Entry 7AI5 (electron microscopy, 4.40 A resolution (low resolution: residue-level contacts below are approximate; hydrogen-bond / salt-bridge calls are withheld)); this record covers chains A and D of the 4 polymer chains in the assembly.

# Chain A
Molecule: DNA mismatch repair protein MutS
Source organism: Escherichia coli
Reference sequence: A0A037YGY1 (A0A037YGY1_ECOLX); residues 1-853 here = UniProt positions 1-853
Sequence (853 residues; row label = number of the first residue in the row):
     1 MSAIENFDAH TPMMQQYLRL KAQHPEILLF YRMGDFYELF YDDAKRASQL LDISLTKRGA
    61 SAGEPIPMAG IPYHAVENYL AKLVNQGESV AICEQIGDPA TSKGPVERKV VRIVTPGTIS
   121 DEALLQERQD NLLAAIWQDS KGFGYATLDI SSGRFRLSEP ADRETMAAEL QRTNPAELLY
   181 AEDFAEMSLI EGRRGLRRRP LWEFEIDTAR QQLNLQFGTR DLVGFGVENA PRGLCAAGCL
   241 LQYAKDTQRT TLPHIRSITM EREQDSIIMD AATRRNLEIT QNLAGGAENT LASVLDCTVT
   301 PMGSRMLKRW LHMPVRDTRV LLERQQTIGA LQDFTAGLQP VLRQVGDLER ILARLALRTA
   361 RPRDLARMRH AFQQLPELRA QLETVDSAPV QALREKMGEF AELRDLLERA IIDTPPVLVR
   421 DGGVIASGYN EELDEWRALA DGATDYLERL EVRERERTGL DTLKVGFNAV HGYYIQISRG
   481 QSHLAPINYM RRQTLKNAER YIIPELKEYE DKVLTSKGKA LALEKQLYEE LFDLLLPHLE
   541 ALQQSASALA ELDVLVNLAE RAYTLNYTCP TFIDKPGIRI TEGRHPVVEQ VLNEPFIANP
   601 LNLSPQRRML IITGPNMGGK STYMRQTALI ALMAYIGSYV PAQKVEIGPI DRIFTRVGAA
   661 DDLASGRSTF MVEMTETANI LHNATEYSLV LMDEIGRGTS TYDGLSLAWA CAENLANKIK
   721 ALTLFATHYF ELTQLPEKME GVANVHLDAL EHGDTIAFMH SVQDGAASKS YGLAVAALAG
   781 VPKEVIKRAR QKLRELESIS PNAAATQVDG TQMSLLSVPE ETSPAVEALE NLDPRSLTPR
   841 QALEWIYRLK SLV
Not modelled in the structure: 1, 659-669, 801-853
Differences from the reference sequence: engineered mutation Arg835 (Asp in A0A037YGY1)
Residues lining bound ligands: ATP (adenosine-5'-triphosphate): Val588, Leu592, Glu594, Pro595, Phe596, Ile597, Pro615, Asn616, Met617, Gly618, Gly619, Lys620, Ser621, Thr622, Glu694, His760

# Chain D
Molecule: 22-nt DNA strand
Sequence (22 nucleotides; numbered 68 to 89; the number before each row is that of its first residue):
    68 CGGTACCCAA TTCGCCCTAT AG

# How chain A and chain D interact
Pairs across the interface (13):
  Asp35(A) - DC73(D)
  Phe36(A) - DC73(D)
  Glu38(A) - DA72(D)
  Thr56(A) - DT71(D)
  Lys57(A) - DG70(D)
  Lys57(A) - DT71(D)
  Arg58(A) - DG70(D)
  Arg58(A) - DT71(D)
  Gly59(A) - DG69(D)
  Gly59(A) - DG70(D)
  Met68(A) - DT71(D)
  Met68(A) - DA72(D)
  Lys496(A) - DA77(D)
Other interface residues (no listed pair), chain A (11 interface residues in all): Ala60, Val470
Other interface residues (no listed pair), chain D (7 interface residues in all): DC74

# Overview
Chain A and chain D form an interface of 11 and 7 residues respectively. Chain A binds ATP.
Chain A is DNA mismatch repair protein MutS (Escherichia coli) and chain D is a 22-nt DNA strand; the
structure, MutS in Scanning state, was determined by electron microscopy together with 7AI6, 7AI7, 7AIB and
7AIC from the same study.
